PDB entry 6N30 | electron microscopy, 3.20 A resolution | chains D and G of the 22 polymer chains in the assembly

# Chain D
Name: ATP synthase subunit beta
From: Bacillus sp. (strain PS3)
Notes: EC 3.6.3.14
UniProt: A0A0M4U1P9 (A0A0M4U1P9_BACP3); residues 1-473 here = UniProt positions 1-473
Chain sequence (473 residues; row label = number of the first residue in the row):
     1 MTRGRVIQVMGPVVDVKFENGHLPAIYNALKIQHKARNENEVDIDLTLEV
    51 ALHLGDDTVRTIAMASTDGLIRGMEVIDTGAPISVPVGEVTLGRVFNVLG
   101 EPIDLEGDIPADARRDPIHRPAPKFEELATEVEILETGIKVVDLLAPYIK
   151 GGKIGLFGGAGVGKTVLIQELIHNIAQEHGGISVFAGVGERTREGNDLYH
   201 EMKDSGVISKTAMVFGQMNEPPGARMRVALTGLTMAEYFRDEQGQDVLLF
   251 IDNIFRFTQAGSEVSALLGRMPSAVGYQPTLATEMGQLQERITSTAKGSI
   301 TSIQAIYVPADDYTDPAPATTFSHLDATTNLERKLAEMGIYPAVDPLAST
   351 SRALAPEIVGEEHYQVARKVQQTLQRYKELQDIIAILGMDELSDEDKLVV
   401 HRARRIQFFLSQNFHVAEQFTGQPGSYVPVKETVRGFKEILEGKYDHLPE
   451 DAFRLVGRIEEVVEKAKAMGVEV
Unresolved in the structure: 470-473

# Chain G
Name: ATP synthase gamma chain
From: Bacillus sp. (strain PS3)
UniProt: A0A0M4TPJ7 (A0A0M4TPJ7_BACP3); numbering as in UniProt (aligned over 1-285)
Chain sequence (285 residues; numbered 1 to 285; the number before each row is that of its first residue):
     1 MASLRDIKTRINATKKTSQITKAMEMVSTSKLNRAEQNAKSFVPYMEKIQ
    51 EVVANVALGAGGASHPMLVSRPVKKTGYLVITSDRGLAGAYNSNVLRLVY
   101 QTIQKRHASPDEYAIIVIGRVGLSFFRKRNMPVILDITRLPDQPSFADIK
   151 EIARKTVGLFADGTFDELYMYYNHYVSAIQQEVTERKLLPLTDLAENKQR
   201 TVYEFEPSQEEILDVLLPQYAESLIYGALLDAKASEHAARMTAMKNATDN
   251 ANELIRTLTLSYNRARQAAITQEITEIVAGANALQ
Unresolved in the structure: 1

# Chain D / chain G interface
Pairs across the interface (14; chain D residue first):
  Met271(D) with Asn282(G)
  Pro272(D) with Ile274(G), hydrophobic; Val278(G)
  Ser273(D) with Thr271(G)
  Ala274(D) with Thr271(G)
  Val275(D) with Gln267(G); Thr271(G)
  Ala310(D) with Arg266(G)
  Asp312(D) with Asn263(G); Arg266(G), salt bridge; Gln267(G), hydrogen bond
  Thr314(D) with Gln267(G), hydrogen bond
  Asp315(D) with Arg266(G), salt bridge; Gln267(G)
Interface residues without a listed pair, chain D (10 interface residues in all): Pro316
Interface residues without a listed pair, chain G (8 interface residues in all): Thr275

# Summary
10 residues of chain D and 8 residues of chain G are in contact; the contacts include 2 hydrogen bonds and 2
salt bridges. Among the polar pairs are Asp312(D)-Arg266(G), Asp315(D)-Arg266(G) and Asp312(D)-Gln267(G).
Here chain D is ATP synthase subunit beta and chain G is ATP synthase gamma chain, both from Bacillus sp.
(strain PS3). Entry 6N30 (Bacillus PS3 ATP synthase class 3) was determined by electron microscopy together
with 6N2D, 6N2Y and 6N2Z from the same study.
